PDB entry 8Z4J | electron microscopy, 2.97 A resolution | chains B and M of the 13 polymer chains in the assembly

== Chain B ==
Protein: Protein structure
Amino-acid sequence (200 residues; row label = number of the first residue in the row):
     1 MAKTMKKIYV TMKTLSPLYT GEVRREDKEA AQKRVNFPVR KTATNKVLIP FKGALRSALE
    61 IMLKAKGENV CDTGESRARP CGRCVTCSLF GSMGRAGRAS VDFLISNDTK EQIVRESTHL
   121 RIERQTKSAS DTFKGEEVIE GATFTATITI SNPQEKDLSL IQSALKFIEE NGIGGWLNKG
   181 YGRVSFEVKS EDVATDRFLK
Not modelled in the structure: 1-2, 23-37, 68, 112-134, 141-142
Bound ions: Zn2+: Cys71, Cys81, Cys84, Cys87

== Chain M ==
Molecule: 60-nt RNA strand
Sequence (60 nucleotides; row label = number of the first residue in the row; note: 1 number in that range is skipped by the numbering (no residue carries it; nothing is unmodelled there); numbers below 1 keep their minus sign (G-10 is residue -10)):
   -10 GGUUAAAACU
     1 CUUCUCAUGC UGGAUUCGAA AUUAGGUGCG CUUCGCGUUU AAGUCCCAUA
Not modelled in the structure: -10, 30-50

== Interface between chain B and chain M ==
Residue-residue contacts - 20 pairs, chain B then chain M:
  Glu22(B) - C29(M)  hydrogen bond to the sugar
  Pro50(B) - C29(M)  sugar contact
  Lys52(B) - G28(M)  salt bridge to the phosphate
  Gly53(B) - C29(M)  base contact
  Ala54(B) - C29(M)  base contact
  Arg56(B) - U27(M)  phosphate contact
  Arg56(B) - G28(M)  salt bridge to the phosphate
  Ser57(B) - C29(M)  hydrogen bond to the base
  Thr73(B) - G28(M)  sugar contact
  Pro80(B) - U27(M)  sugar contact
  Phe90(B) - G28(M)  phosphate contact
  Gly91(B) - U27(M)  phosphate contact
  Ser92(B) - G26(M)  hydrogen bond to the sugar
  Ser92(B) - U27(M)  phosphate contact
  Met93(B) - G26(M)  hydrogen bond to the base
  Met93(B) - U27(M)  base contact
  Arg95(B) - G26(M)  sugar contact
  Ala96(B) - G26(M)  phosphate contact
  Ala96(B) - U27(M)  phosphate contact
  Gly97(B) - U27(M)  hydrogen bond to the phosphate
Interface residues without a listed pair, chain B (17 interface residues in all): Gly94

== Overview ==
17 residues of chain B and 4 residues of chain M are in contact, with 5 hydrogen bonds and 2 salt bridges.
Polar pairs include Ser57(B)-C29(M), Met93(B)-G26(M) and Glu22(B)-C29(M). Cys71(B), Cys81(B), Cys84(B) and
Cys87(B) form the Zn2+ site.
Here chain B is Protein structure and chain M is a 60-nt RNA strand. Entry 8Z4J (Cryo-EM structure of
CTR-bound type VII CRISPR-Cas complex at substrate-engaged state II) was determined by electron microscopy
together with 8YHD, 8YHE, 8Z4L, 8Z99, 8Z9C and 8Z9E from the same study.
